Entry 6N3B (electron microscopy, 3.80 A resolution); this record covers chains B and E of the 10 polymer chains in the assembly.

Chain B (and E):
Name: TAR DNA-binding protein 43
Source organism: Homo sapiens
Notes: chain E of this document is another copy of the same molecule, construct and numbering; everything in this record applies to it too
Reference sequence: Q13148 (TADBP_HUMAN), isoform Q13148-4; residues 311-360 here correspond to UniProt positions 195-244 (UniProt number = residue number - 116)
Amino-acid sequence (50 residues; numbered 311 to 360; the number before each row is that of its first residue):
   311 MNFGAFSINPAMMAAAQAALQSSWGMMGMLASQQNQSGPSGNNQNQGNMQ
Unresolved in the structure: 311, 353-360 (chain E: 347-360)
What the authors report for this chain:
  - conformationally variable residues: A341 to S347
  - self-association interface (contacts with another copy of this molecule): L340

Chain B / chain E interface:
Pairs across the interface (4; chain B residue first):
  Q344(B) with Q331(E); S332(E); S333(E)
  N352(B) with Q327(E), hydrogen bond
Also at the interface, not in a pair above, chain B (4 interface residues in all): Q346, G351
Also at the interface, not in a pair above, chain E (5 interface residues in all): L330

In short:
The interface between chain B and chain E involves 4 residues on one side and 5 on the other, with 1 hydrogen
bond. Its one hydrogen-bonded contact is N352(B)-Q327(E). From the paper: conformational variability at
A341(B); a self-association interface involving L340(B).
Both chains are TAR DNA-binding protein 43 (Homo sapiens). Entry 6N3B (SegA-asym, conformation of TDP-43 low
complexity domain segment A asym) was determined by electron microscopy, deposited together with 6N37, 6N3A
and 6N3C.
